PDB entry 8G8G | electron microscopy, 3.20 A resolution | chains H and J of the 11 polymer chains in the assembly

== Chain H ==
Protein: Histone H2B
Organism: Xenopus laevis
UniProtKB: P02281 (H2B11_XENLA); residues 1-122 here correspond to UniProt positions 5-126 (UniProt number = residue number + 4)
Sequence (122 residues; each row starts with the number of its first residue):
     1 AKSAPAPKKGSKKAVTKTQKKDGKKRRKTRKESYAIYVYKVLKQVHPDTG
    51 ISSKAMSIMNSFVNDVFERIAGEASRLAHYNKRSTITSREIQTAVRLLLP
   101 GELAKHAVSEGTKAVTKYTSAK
Unresolved in the structure: 1-27
Construct notes: variant Thr29 (Ser33 in P02281)
UniProt features mapped onto this chain:
  - modified residue: Lys2 (N6-acetyllysine), Lys9 (N6-acetyllysine), Ser11 (Phosphoserine), Lys12 (N6-acetyllysine), Lys17 (N6-acetyllysine)
  - glycosylation: Ser109 (O-linked (GlcNAc) serine)
  - cross-link: Lys117 (Glycyl lysine isopeptide (Lys-Gly) (interchain with G-Cter in ubiquitin))

== Chain J ==
Molecule: Lin28b DNA
Sequence (182 nucleotides; row label = number of the first residue in the row; numbers below 1 keep their minus sign (DG-106 is residue -106)):
  -106 GCATAAGTTAAGTGGTATTAACATATCCTCAGTGGTGAGTATTAACATGG
   -56 AACTTACTCCAACAATACAGATGCTGAATAAATGTAGTCTAAGTGAAGAA
    -6 AGAAGGAAAGGTGGGAGCTGCCATCACTCAGAATTGTCCAGCAGGGATTG
    44 TGCAAGCTTGTGAATAAAGACACATACTTCAT
Unresolved in the structure: -106 to -101, 74-75

== Chain H / chain J interface ==
Contacting residue pairs (15):
  Thr29(H) - DT30(J)  phosphate contact
  Arg30(H) - DC-48(J)  base contact
  Arg30(H) - DC-47(J)  hydrogen bond to the sugar
  Arg30(H) - DA-46(J)  hydrogen bond to the sugar
  Tyr39(H) - DT-53(J)  hydrogen bond to the phosphate
  Gly50(H) - DT-53(J)  phosphate contact
  Ile51(H) - DC-54(J)  sugar contact
  Ile51(H) - DT-53(J)  phosphate contact
  Ser52(H) - DC-54(J)  phosphate contact
  Ser53(H) - DC-54(J)  hydrogen bond to the phosphate
  Arg83(H) - DG-34(J)  phosphate contact
  Ser84(H) - DT-35(J)  phosphate contact
  Ser84(H) - DG-34(J)  phosphate contact
  Thr85(H) - DT-35(J)  hydrogen bond to the phosphate
  Thr85(H) - DG-34(J)  hydrogen bond to the phosphate
Also at the interface, not in a pair above, chain J (10 interface residues in all): DT-52, DC-33

== Overview ==
The chain H/chain J interface involves 10 residues from each chain, with 6 hydrogen bonds. Polar contacts
include Arg30(H)-DC-47(J), Arg30(H)-DA-46(J) and Tyr39(H)-DT-53(J).
Chain H is Histone H2B (Xenopus laevis) and chain J is Lin28b DNA; the structure, Interaction of H3 tail in
LIN28B nucleosome with Oct4, was determined by electron microscopy, deposited together with 8G87, 8G88, 8G8B
and 8G8E.
